Entry 8ZYW (electron microscopy, 3.43 A resolution); this record covers chains B and G of the 7 polymer chains in the assembly.

# Chain B
Protein: PomB
Organism: Vibrio alginolyticus
UniProt: O06874 (O06874_VIBAL); residues 1-315 here = UniProt positions 1-315
Amino-acid sequence (321 residues; row label = number of the first residue in the row):
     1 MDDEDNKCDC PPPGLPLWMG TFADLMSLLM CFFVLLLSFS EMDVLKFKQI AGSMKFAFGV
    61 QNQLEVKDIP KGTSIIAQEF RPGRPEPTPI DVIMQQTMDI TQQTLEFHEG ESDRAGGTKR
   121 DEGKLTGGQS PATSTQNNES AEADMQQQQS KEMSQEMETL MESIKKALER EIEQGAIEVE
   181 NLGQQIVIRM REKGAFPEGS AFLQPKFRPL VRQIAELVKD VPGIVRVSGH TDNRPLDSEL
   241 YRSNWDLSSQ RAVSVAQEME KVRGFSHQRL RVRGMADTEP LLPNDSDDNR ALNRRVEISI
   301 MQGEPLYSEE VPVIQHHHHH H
Not modelled in the structure: 1-13, 61-321
Sequence notes: expression tag (316-321)
Reported in the primary citation:
  - specificity-determining residues: Leu-35 (by similarity / conservation)

# Chain G
Protein: Chemotaxis protein PomA
Organism: Vibrio alginolyticus
UniProt: O06873 (POMA_VIBAL); numbering as in UniProt (aligned over 1-253)
Amino-acid sequence (253 residues; each row starts with the number of its first residue):
     1 MDLATLLGLI GGFAFVIMAM VLGGSIGMFV DVTSILIVVG GSIFVVLMKF TMGQFFGATK
    61 IAGKAFMFKA DEPEDLIAKI VEMADAARKG GFLALEEMEI NNTFMQKGID LLVDGHDADV
   121 VRAALKKDIA LTDERHTQGT GVFRAFGDVA PAMGMIGTLV GLVAMLSNMD DPKAIGPAMA
   181 VALLTTLYGA ILSNMVFFPI ADKLSLRRDQ ETLNRRLIMD GVLAIQDGQN PRVIDSYLKN
   241 YLNEGKRALE IDE
Not modelled in the structure: 1-26, 88-99, 252-253
Reported in the primary citation:
  - specificity-determining residues: Met-165, Met-179 (by similarity / conservation)

# Chain B / chain G interface
Pairs across the interface (16):
  Trp-18(B) / Met-155(G)  hydrophobic
  Phe-33(B) / Leu-166(G)  hydrophobic
  Gln-49(B) / Pro-172(G)
  Ile-50(B) / Pro-172(G)  hydrophobic
  Ile-50(B) / Ile-175(G)  hydrophobic
  Ser-53(B) / Pro-172(G)  hydrogen bond (side chain-backbone)
  Ser-53(B) / Lys-173(G)
  Ser-53(B) / Gly-176(G)
  Ser-53(B) / Pro-177(G)
  Met-54(B) / Gly-176(G)
  Met-54(B) / Met-179(G)  hydrophobic
  Phe-56(B) / Gly-27(G)
  Ala-57(B) / Gly-27(G)
  Ala-57(B) / Val-30(G)
  Ala-57(B) / Gly-176(G)
  Ala-57(B) / Ala-180(G)  hydrophobic
Other interface residues (no listed pair), chain B (10 interface residues in all): Phe-22, Phe-58
Other interface residues (no listed pair), chain G (13 interface residues in all): Met-169, Leu-184

# Summary
Chain B and chain G form an interface of 10 and 13 residues respectively; the contacts include 1 hydrogen
bond. The hydrogen-bonded pair is Ser-53(B)/Pro-172(G). From the paper: specificity determinants Leu-35(B) and
Met-165(G) among others.
Here chain B is PomB and chain G is Chemotaxis protein PomA, both from Vibrio alginolyticus. Entry 8ZYW
(Bacterial flagellar sodium-driven stator PomA5PomB2 with 100 mM KCl) was determined by electron microscopy,
deposited together with 8ZYV, 8ZYZ, 8ZZ0 and 9IJM.
